PDB entry 5VLM | X-ray diffraction, 3.40 A resolution | chains A and B

== Chain A (and B) ==
Name: Regulatory protein TetR
Source organism: Enterobacter lignolyticus
Notes: chain B of this document is another copy of the same molecule, construct and numbering; everything in this record applies to it too
Reference sequence: E3G817 (E3G817_ENTLS); residue numbers follow UniProt; this construct covers 1-192
Amino-acid sequence (192 residues; each row starts with the number of its first residue):
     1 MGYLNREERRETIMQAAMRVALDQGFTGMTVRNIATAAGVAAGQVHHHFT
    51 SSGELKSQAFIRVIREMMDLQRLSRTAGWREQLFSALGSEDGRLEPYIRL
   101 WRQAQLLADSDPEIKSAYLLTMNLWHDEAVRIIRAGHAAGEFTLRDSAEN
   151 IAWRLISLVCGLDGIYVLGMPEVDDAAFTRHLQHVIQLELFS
Not modelled in the structure: 1-4 (chain B: 1-3)
Small-molecule neighbours: crystal violet (CVI): M67, M68, Q71, S85, A86, L87, G88, S89, E90, L94, I98, W101, R102, Q105, Y118, W125, V159, C160, D163, Y166, F178
Reported in the primary citation:
  - mutagenesis - E90A, D175A: unchanged expression in response to crystal violet
  - mutagenesis - D163A: decreased expression in response to crystal violet
  - binding site for crystal violet: D163 (proposed by the authors, not directly observed)

== How chain A and chain B interact ==
Pairs across the interface (44; chain A residue first):
  L106(A) with L106(B), hydrophobic; D109(B)
  D109(A) with L106(B)
  Y118(A) with L168(B), hydrophobic
  L119(A) with L168(B)
  M122(A) with I165(B), hydrophobic
  N123(A) with M170(B)
  N150(A) with R180(B); H181(B)
  W153(A) with I165(B), hydrophobic; M170(B), hydrophobic; E172(B), hydrogen bond
  R154(A) with L158(B); H181(B), hydrogen bond; H184(B), hydrogen bond; V185(B)
  S157(A) with S157(B); L158(B); G161(B); L162(B); I165(B)
  L158(A) with R154(B); S157(B)
  G161(A) with S157(B); G161(B)
  L162(A) with S157(B), hydrogen bond (backbone-side chain)
  I165(A) with M122(B), hydrophobic; W153(B), hydrophobic; S157(B)
  L168(A) with Y118(B), hydrophobic
  M170(A) with L119(B), hydrophobic; N123(B); W153(B), hydrophobic
  E172(A) with N123(B); W153(B)
  H181(A) with N150(B); R154(B), hydrogen bond
  H184(A) with D146(B), salt bridge; R154(B), hydrogen bond; E189(B), salt bridge
  V185(A) with R154(B)
  L188(A) with L188(B); E189(B)
  E189(A) with L188(B)
Also at the interface, not in a pair above, chain A (29 interface residues in all): K115, H126, R145, D146, I156, C160, V173
Also at the interface, not in a pair above, chain B (28 interface residues in all): K115, R145, I156, V173

== In short ==
Chain A and chain B form an interface of 29 and 28 residues respectively; the contacts include 6 hydrogen
bonds and 2 salt bridges. Among the polar pairs are H184(A)-D146(B), H184(A)-E189(B) and W153(A)-E172(B). The
paper reports a binding site for crystal violet at D163(A); D163A of chain A reduces expression in response to
crystal violet; 3 substitutions were tested in all.
Chain A and chain B are both Regulatory protein TetR (Enterobacter lignolyticus); the structure, Crystal
structure of EilR in complex with crystal violet, was determined by X-ray diffraction, deposited together with
5VL9.
